5TS1 - chains A and P of the 3 polymer chains in the assembly; structure by X-ray diffraction, 2.30 A resolution.

[Chain A]
Name: H-2 class I histocompatibility antigen, K-D alpha chain
Organism: Mus musculus
Reference sequence: P01902 (HA1D_MOUSE); residues 2-276 here correspond to UniProt positions 23-297 (UniProt number = residue number + 21)
Amino-acid sequence (275 residues; row label = number of the first residue in the row):
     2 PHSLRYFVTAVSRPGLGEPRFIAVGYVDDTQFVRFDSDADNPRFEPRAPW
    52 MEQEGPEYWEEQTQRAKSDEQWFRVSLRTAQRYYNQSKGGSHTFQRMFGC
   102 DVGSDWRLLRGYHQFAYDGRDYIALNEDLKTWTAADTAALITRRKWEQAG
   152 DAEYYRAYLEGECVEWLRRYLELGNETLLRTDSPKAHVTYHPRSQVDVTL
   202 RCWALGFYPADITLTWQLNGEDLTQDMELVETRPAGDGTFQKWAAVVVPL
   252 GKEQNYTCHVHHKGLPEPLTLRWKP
Unresolved in the structure: 275-276
Construct notes: conflict His114 (Gln135 in P01902), Pro276 (Leu297 in P01902)
Curated features (UniProtKB/Swiss-Prot):
  - region: Lys275 (Connecting peptide)
  - glycosylation (N-linked (GlcNAc...) asparagine): Asn86, Asn176, Asn256
Disulfides: Cys101-Cys164, Cys203-Cys259

[Chain P]
Name: Peptide (P9) of Mtb85B (Mycobacterium tuberculosis) YYQSGLSIV
Reference sequence: P9WQP1 (A85B_MYCTU); residues 1-9 here correspond to UniProt positions 101-109 (UniProt number = residue number + 100)
Amino-acid sequence (9 residues; numbered 1 to 9; the number before each row is that of its first residue):
     1 YYQSGLSIV

[Interface between chain A and chain P]
Contacting residue pairs - 50 pairs, chain A then chain P:
  Tyr7(A) - Tyr1(P)  hydrogen bond (side chain-backbone)
  Tyr7(A) - Tyr2(P)  hydrophobic
  Val9(A) - Tyr2(P)
  Phe45(A) - Tyr2(P)  hydrophobic
  Glu62(A) - Tyr1(P)
  Gln63(A) - Tyr1(P)
  Gln63(A) - Tyr2(P)  hydrogen bond (side chain-backbone)
  Arg66(A) - Tyr1(P)
  Arg66(A) - Tyr2(P)  hydrogen bond (side chain-backbone)
  Arg66(A) - Ser4(P)  hydrogen bond (backbone-side chain)
  Ser69(A) - Ser4(P)
  Asp70(A) - Tyr2(P)  hydrogen bond
  Asp70(A) - Ser4(P)  hydrogen bond (backbone-side chain)
  Asp70(A) - Gly5(P)  hydrogen bond (side chain-backbone)
  Trp73(A) - Gly5(P)
  Trp73(A) - Leu6(P)  hydrogen bond (side chain-backbone)
  Trp73(A) - Ser7(P)  hydrogen bond (side chain-backbone)
  Trp73(A) - Ile8(P)
  Val76(A) - Ile8(P)  hydrophobic
  Ser77(A) - Ile8(P)
  Ser77(A) - Val9(P)
  Thr80(A) - Ile8(P)
  Thr80(A) - Val9(P)
  Tyr84(A) - Val9(P)  hydrogen bond (side chain-backbone)
  Arg97(A) - Tyr2(P)  hydrogen bond
  Arg97(A) - Gln3(P)  hydrogen bond (side chain-backbone)
  Phe99(A) - Tyr2(P)  hydrophobic
  Phe99(A) - Gln3(P)
  Tyr123(A) - Val9(P)  hydrophobic
  Thr143(A) - Val9(P)  hydrogen bond (side chain-backbone)
  Lys146(A) - Ile8(P)  hydrogen bond (side chain-backbone)
  Lys146(A) - Val9(P)  hydrogen bond (side chain-backbone)
  Trp147(A) - Ser7(P)  hydrogen bond (side chain-backbone)
  Trp147(A) - Ile8(P)  hydrogen bond (side chain-backbone)
  Trp147(A) - Val9(P)  hydrophobic
  Ala150(A) - Ser7(P)
  Asp152(A) - Leu6(P)
  Asp152(A) - Ser7(P)  hydrogen bond (side chain-backbone)
  Tyr155(A) - Gln3(P)  hydrogen bond (backbone-side chain)
  Tyr155(A) - Ser4(P)  hydrogen bond (side chain-backbone)
  Tyr155(A) - Gly5(P)
  Tyr155(A) - Leu6(P)  hydrophobic
  Tyr156(A) - Gln3(P)
  Tyr156(A) - Gly5(P)
  Tyr156(A) - Leu6(P)  hydrogen bond (side chain-backbone)
  Tyr159(A) - Tyr1(P)  hydrogen bond (side chain-backbone)
  Tyr159(A) - Gln3(P)
  Glu163(A) - Tyr1(P)
  Trp167(A) - Tyr1(P)
  Tyr171(A) - Tyr1(P)  hydrogen bond (side chain-backbone)
Other interface residues (no listed pair), chain A (32 interface residues in all): Leu5, Phe22, Ala24, Tyr59, Phe95
The authors on this interface:
  - interface residues, chain P: Tyr1(P), Tyr2(P), Val9(P)

[In short]
32 residues of chain A and 9 residues of chain P are in contact, with 23 hydrogen bonds. Polar pairs include
Tyr7(A)-Tyr1(P), Gln63(A)-Tyr2(P) and Arg66(A)-Tyr2(P). From the paper: interface residues Tyr1(P), Tyr2(P)
and Val9(P).
Chain A is H-2 class I histocompatibility antigen, K-D alpha chain (Mus musculus) and chain P is Peptide (P9)
of Mtb85B (Mycobacterium tuberculosis) YYQSGLSIV; the structure, Crystal structure of MHC-I H2-KD complexed
with peptides of Mycobacterial tuberculosis (YYQSGLSIV), was determined by X-ray diffraction, deposited
together with 5TRZ.
